6ERH - chains A and B of the 5 polymer chains in the assembly; structure by X-ray diffraction, 2.80 A resolution.

# Chain A
Protein: X-ray repair cross-complementing protein 6
From: Homo sapiens
Notes: EC 3.6.4.-, 4.2.99.-
UniProt: P12956 (XRCC6_HUMAN); numbering as in UniProt (aligned over 1-544)
Chain sequence (544 residues; numbered 1 to 544; the number before each row is that of its first residue):
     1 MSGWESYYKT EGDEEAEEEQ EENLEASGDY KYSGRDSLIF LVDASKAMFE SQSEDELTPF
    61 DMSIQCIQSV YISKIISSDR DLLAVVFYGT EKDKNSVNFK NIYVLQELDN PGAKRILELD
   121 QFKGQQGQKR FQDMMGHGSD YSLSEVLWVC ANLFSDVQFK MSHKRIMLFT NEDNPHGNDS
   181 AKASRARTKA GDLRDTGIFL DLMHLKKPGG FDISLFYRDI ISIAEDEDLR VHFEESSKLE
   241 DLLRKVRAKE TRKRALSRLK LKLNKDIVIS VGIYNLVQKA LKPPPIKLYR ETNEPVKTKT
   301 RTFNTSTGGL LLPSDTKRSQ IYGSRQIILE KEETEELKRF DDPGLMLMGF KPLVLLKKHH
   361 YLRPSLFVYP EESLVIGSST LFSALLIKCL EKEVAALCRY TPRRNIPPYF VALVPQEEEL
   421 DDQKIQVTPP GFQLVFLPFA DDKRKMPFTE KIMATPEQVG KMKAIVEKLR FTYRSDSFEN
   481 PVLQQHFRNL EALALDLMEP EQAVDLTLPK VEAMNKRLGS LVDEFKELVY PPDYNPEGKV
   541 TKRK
Disordered / not traced: 1-33, 52-54, 157-161, 227-229, 535-544
UniProt features mapped onto this chain:
  - active site: Lys31 (Schiff-base intermediate with DNA)
  - modified residue: Ser2 (N-acetylserine), Ser6 (Phosphoserine), Ser27 (Phosphoserine), Lys31 (N6-acetyllysine), Ser51 (Phosphoserine), Ser306 (Phosphoserine), Lys317 (N6-acetyllysine), Lys331 (N6-acetyllysine), Lys338 (N6-acetyllysine), Thr455 (Phosphothreonine), Lys461 (N6-acetyllysine), Ser477 (Phosphoserine), Ser520 (Phosphoserine), Lys539 (N6-acetyllysine), Lys542 (N6-acetyllysine), Lys544 (N6-acetyllysine)
  - cross-link (Glycyl lysine isopeptide (Lys-Gly)): Lys287 (interchain with G-Cter in SUMO2), Lys317 (interchain with G-Cter in SUMO2)
  - mutagenesis: Lys31 (K31A: Diminishes the ability to form a Schiff base. Abolishes adduct formation; when associated with A-160 and A-164), Lys160 (K160A: Abolishes adduct formation; when associated with A-31 and A-160), Lys164 (K164A: Abolishes adduct formation; when associated with A-31 and A-164), Lys539 (K539Q: Complete loss of suppression of BAX-induced apoptosis; K539R: No effect on suppression of BAX-induced apoptosis), Lys542 (K542Q: Complete loss of suppression of BAX-induced apoptosis; K542R: No effect on suppression of BAX-induced apoptosis), Lys544 (K544R: No effect on suppression of BAX-induced apoptosis)

# Chain B
Protein: X-ray repair cross-complementing protein 5
From: Homo sapiens
Notes: EC 3.6.4.-
UniProt: P13010 (XRCC5_HUMAN); numbering as in UniProt (aligned over 2-555)
Chain sequence (572 residues; numbered -16 to 555; the number before each row is that of its first residue; numbers below 1 keep their minus sign (Met-16 is residue -16)):
   -16 MHHHHHHHHH HENLYFQGVR SGNKAAVVLC MDVGFTMSNS IPGIESPFEQ AKKVITMFVQ
    44 RQVFAENKDE IALVLFGTDG TDNPLSGGDQ YQNITVHRHL MLPDFDLLED IESKIQPGSQ
   104 QADFLDALIV SMDVIQHETI GKKFEKRHIE IFTDLSSRFS KSQLDIIIHS LKKCDISLQF
   164 FLPFSLGKED GSGDRGDGPF RLGGHGPSFP LKGITEQQKE GLEIVKMVMI SLEGEDGLDE
   224 IYSFSESLRK LCVFKKIERH SIHWPCRLTI GSNLSIRIAA YKSILQERVK KTWTVVDAKT
   284 LKKEDIQKET VYCLNDDDET EVLKEDIIQG FRYGSDIVPF SKVDEEQMKY KSEGKCFSVL
   344 GFCKSSQVQR RFFMGNQVLK VFAARDDEAA AVALSSLIHA LDDLDMVAIV RYAYDKRANP
   404 QVGVAFPHIK HNYECLVYVQ LPFMEDLRQY MFSSLKNSKK YAPTEAQLNA VDALIDSMSL
   464 AKKDEKTDTL EDLFPTTKIP NPRFQRLFQC LLHRALHPRE PLPPIQQHIW NMLNPPAEVT
   524 TKSQIPLSKI KTLFPLIEAK KKDQVTAQEI FQ
Disordered / not traced: 171-195, 543-555
Differences from the reference sequence: initiating methionine (-16); expression tag (-15 to 1)
UniProt features mapped onto this chain:
  - region: Leu138 to Leu165 (Leucine-zipper)
  - modified residue: Lys144 (N6-acetyllysine), Ser255 (Phosphoserine), Ser258 (Phosphoserine), Lys265 (N6-acetyllysine), Ser318 (Phosphoserine), Lys332 (N6-acetyllysine), Thr535 (Phosphothreonine)
  - cross-link (Glycyl lysine isopeptide (Lys-Gly)): Lys195 (interchain with G-Cter in SUMO2), Lys532 (interchain with G-Cter in SUMO2), Lys534 (interchain with G-Cter in SUMO2)
What the authors report for this chain:
  - mutagenesis - E133M, Q162E: decreased binding to X-KBM
  - mutagenesis - E133M, Q162E: unchanged binding to A-KBM
  - mutagenesis - I112R/E133M, I112R, E133M: decreased growth in response to Survival
  - mutagenesis - I112R: decreased localization
  - mutagenesis - I112R: unchanged co-localization with Non-homologous end-joining factor 1
  - mutagenesis - I112R/E133M, E133M, Q162E: decreased co-localization with Non-homologous end-joining factor 1
  - mutagenesis - E133M, Q162E: unchanged localization
  - mutagenesis - I112R/E133M: decreased localization to XLF
  - mutagenesis - I112R/E133M: decreased localization to XRCC4
  - mutagenesis - I112R: decreased binding to A-KBM
  - mutagenesis - I112R: unchanged binding to X-KBM

# Interface between chain A and chain B
Pairs across the interface (388; chain A residue first):
  Ile75(A) - Tyr316(B)  hydrophobic
  Asn110(A) - Ser318(B)
  Pro111(A) - Gly317(B)
  Pro111(A) - Ser318(B)  hydrogen bond (backbone-backbone)
  Gly112(A) - Tyr316(B)
  Gly112(A) - Asp319(B)
  Ala113(A) - Tyr316(B)
  Ala113(A) - Asp319(B)  hydrogen bond (backbone-side chain)
  Ile116(A) - Tyr316(B)
  Phe233(A) - Met434(B)  hydrophobic
  Ala248(A) - Met434(B)
  Arg252(A) - Tyr433(B)
  Lys253(A) - Tyr433(B)
  Lys253(A) - Met434(B)
  Lys253(A) - Phe435(B)
  Arg254(A) - Tyr433(B)
  Leu263(A) - Leu457(B)  hydrophobic
  Asn264(A) - Leu530(B)
  Asp266(A) - Lys534(B)
  Ile267(A) - Leu530(B)
  Ile267(A) - Lys534(B)
  Ile267(A) - Leu539(B)  hydrophobic
  Val268(A) - Leu539(B)
  Ile269(A) - Leu539(B)  hydrophobic
  Tyr274(A) - Phe435(B)  hydrophobic
  Leu276(A) - Arg354(B)
  Leu276(A) - Arg431(B)  hydrogen bond (backbone-backbone)
  Leu276(A) - Tyr433(B)  hydrophobic
  Leu276(A) - Phe435(B)  hydrophobic
  Val277(A) - Met357(B)  hydrophobic
  Val277(A) - Asp429(B)
  Gln278(A) - Asp429(B)  hydrogen bond (backbone-backbone)
  Gln278(A) - Arg431(B)
  Ala280(A) - Glu428(B)
  Ala280(A) - Asp429(B)
  Lys282(A) - Glu328(B)  salt bridge
  Pro283(A) - Phe314(B)
  Pro285(A) - Gln312(B)
  Pro285(A) - Gly313(B)
  Pro285(A) - Phe314(B)  hydrophobic
  Ile286(A) - Ile311(B)
  Ile286(A) - Gln312(B)
  Ile286(A) - Gly313(B)  hydrogen bond (backbone-backbone)
  Ile286(A) - Arg315(B)
  Lys287(A) - Tyr295(B)  hydrogen bond
  Lys287(A) - Ile310(B)
  Lys287(A) - Ile311(B)
  Leu288(A) - Asp309(B)
  Leu288(A) - Ile310(B)
  Leu288(A) - Ile311(B)  hydrogen bond (backbone-backbone)
  Leu288(A) - Gly313(B)
  Leu288(A) - Ile320(B)  hydrophobic
  Tyr289(A) - Val305(B)  hydrophobic
  Tyr289(A) - Asp309(B)
  Arg290(A) - Glu308(B)
  Arg290(A) - Asp309(B)  hydrogen bond (backbone-backbone)
  Arg290(A) - Ile311(B)
  Glu291(A) - Asp309(B)
  Asn293(A) - Ile311(B)
  Asn293(A) - Ile320(B)
  Glu294(A) - Leu297(B)
  Glu294(A) - Asn298(B)
  Glu294(A) - Asp299(B)
  Pro295(A) - Ile320(B)  hydrophobic
  Val296(A) - Tyr295(B)  hydrophobic
  Val296(A) - Cys296(B)
  Lys297(A) - Val294(B)
  Lys297(A) - Tyr295(B)
  Lys297(A) - Cys296(B)  hydrogen bond (backbone-backbone)
  Thr298(A) - Thr293(B)
  Thr298(A) - Val294(B)
  Thr298(A) - Tyr295(B)
  Lys299(A) - Glu292(B)
  Lys299(A) - Thr293(B)
  Lys299(A) - Val294(B)  hydrogen bond (backbone-backbone)
  Lys299(A) - Glu302(B)  salt bridge
  Thr300(A) - Glu292(B)
  Thr300(A) - Thr293(B)
  Arg301(A) - Lys291(B)
  Arg301(A) - Glu292(B)  hydrogen bond (backbone-backbone)
  Thr302(A) - Ile289(B)
  Thr302(A) - Gln290(B)
  Thr302(A) - Lys291(B)
  Phe303(A) - Asp288(B)
  Phe303(A) - Gln290(B)  hydrogen bond (backbone-backbone)
  Phe303(A) - Glu292(B)
  Asn304(A) - Asp288(B)
  Thr305(A) - Glu287(B)  hydrogen bond (side chain-backbone)
  Thr305(A) - Asp288(B)  hydrogen bond (backbone-backbone)
  Thr305(A) - Ile289(B)
  Thr305(A) - Gln290(B)
  Leu311(A) - Ile289(B)  hydrophobic
  Asp315(A) - Asp280(B)
  Asp315(A) - Ala281(B)  hydrogen bond (backbone-backbone)
  Thr316(A) - Val278(B)
  Thr316(A) - Val279(B)  hydrogen bond (side chain-backbone)
  Lys317(A) - Thr277(B)
  Lys317(A) - Val278(B)
  Lys317(A) - Val279(B)  hydrogen bond (backbone-backbone)
  Lys317(A) - Ala281(B)
  Arg318(A) - Trp276(B)
  Arg318(A) - Thr277(B)
  Arg318(A) - Val278(B)
  Ser319(A) - Thr275(B)
  Ser319(A) - Trp276(B)
  Ser319(A) - Thr277(B)  hydrogen bond (backbone-backbone)
  Ser319(A) - Val279(B)
  Gln320(A) - Lys274(B)  hydrogen bond (side chain-backbone)
  Gln320(A) - Thr275(B)
  Gln320(A) - Trp276(B)
  Gln320(A) - Leu494(B)
  Ile321(A) - Lys274(B)
  Tyr322(A) - Val46(B)
  Tyr322(A) - Phe47(B)
  Tyr322(A) - Phe88(B)
  Tyr322(A) - Lys274(B)
  Tyr322(A) - Leu494(B)  hydrophobic
  Gly323(A) - Pro86(B)
  Gly323(A) - Asp87(B)
  Ser324(A) - Asp87(B)
  Arg325(A) - Phe88(B)
  Arg325(A) - Asp89(B)  salt bridge
  Arg325(A) - Glu92(B)  salt bridge
  Arg325(A) - Ala498(B)  hydrogen bond (side chain-backbone)
  Gln326(A) - Leu284(B)  hydrogen bond (side chain-backbone)
  Ile327(A) - Phe88(B)  hydrophobic
  Ile327(A) - Leu494(B)
  Ile327(A) - Arg497(B)
  Ile327(A) - Ala498(B)  hydrophobic
  Ile328(A) - Leu284(B)  hydrophobic
  Ile328(A) - Arg497(B)
  Leu329(A) - Trp276(B)  hydrophobic
  Leu329(A) - Arg497(B)
  Glu333(A) - Arg497(B)  salt bridge
  Glu333(A) - Leu505(B)
  Thr334(A) - Trp276(B)
  Glu336(A) - Leu505(B)
  Leu337(A) - Trp276(B)  hydrophobic
  Leu337(A) - Arg489(B)
  Leu337(A) - Leu490(B)  hydrophobic
  Leu337(A) - Cys493(B)  hydrophobic
  Lys338(A) - Arg486(B)
  Arg339(A) - Ile508(B)
  Phe340(A) - Pro485(B)
  Phe340(A) - Arg489(B)
  Phe340(A) - Ile508(B)  hydrophobic
  Asp341(A) - Trp513(B)
  Leu347(A) - Met461(B)  hydrophobic
  Met348(A) - Leu516(B)
  Met348(A) - Pro518(B)
  Gly349(A) - Met461(B)
  Gly349(A) - Leu463(B)
  Phe350(A) - Ile458(B)  hydrophobic
  Phe350(A) - Met461(B)  hydrogen bond (backbone-backbone)
  Phe350(A) - Ser462(B)
  Phe350(A) - Leu463(B)  hydrogen bond (backbone-backbone)
  Lys351(A) - Asp475(B)  salt bridge
  Lys351(A) - Phe477(B)  hydrogen bond (side chain-backbone)
  Pro352(A) - Ala464(B)
  Pro352(A) - Leu473(B)  hydrophobic
  Leu355(A) - Ala464(B)  hydrophobic
  Lys357(A) - Arg353(B)  hydrogen bond (backbone-side chain)
  Lys358(A) - Phe356(B)
  His359(A) - Ile267(B)
  His359(A) - Val361(B)
  His359(A) - His411(B)
  His359(A) - Val420(B)
  His360(A) - Ile267(B)
  Tyr361(A) - Ile267(B)
  Tyr361(A) - Arg353(B)
  Tyr361(A) - Phe356(B)  hydrophobic
  Tyr361(A) - Met357(B)  hydrogen bond (side chain-backbone)
  Tyr361(A) - Gly358(B)  hydrogen bond (side chain-backbone)
  Tyr361(A) - Val361(B)
  Tyr361(A) - Val422(B)  hydrophobic
  Leu362(A) - Ile267(B)  hydrophobic
  Leu362(A) - Leu268(B)
  Leu362(A) - Gln269(B)
  Leu362(A) - Asn359(B)
  Arg363(A) - Gln269(B)  hydrogen bond
  Arg363(A) - Gly358(B)
  Pro364(A) - Phe356(B)
  Pro364(A) - Gly358(B)
  Phe367(A) - Phe435(B)  hydrophobic
  Tyr369(A) - Phe435(B)  hydrophobic
  Tyr369(A) - Ser436(B)  hydrogen bond (side chain-backbone)
  Tyr369(A) - Leu438(B)
  Pro370(A) - Leu438(B)  hydrophobic
  Glu372(A) - Tyr444(B)
  Ser373(A) - Ala542(B)
  Leu374(A) - Glu541(B)
  Leu374(A) - Ala542(B)  hydrogen bond (backbone-backbone)
  Val375(A) - Ile540(B)
  Ile376(A) - Pro538(B)
  Ile376(A) - Leu539(B)
  Ile376(A) - Ile540(B)  hydrogen bond (backbone-backbone)
  Ile376(A) - Ala542(B)  hydrophobic
  Gly377(A) - Pro538(B)
  Ser379(A) - Tyr444(B)
  Thr380(A) - Tyr444(B)
  Thr380(A) - Gln450(B)
  Leu381(A) - Phe537(B)  hydrophobic
  Phe382(A) - Leu438(B)  hydrophobic
  Ser383(A) - Leu438(B)
  Ser383(A) - Tyr444(B)
  Ala384(A) - Leu451(B)  hydrophobic
  Ala384(A) - Val454(B)  hydrophobic
  Ala384(A) - Phe537(B)  hydrophobic
  Leu385(A) - Val454(B)  hydrophobic
  Ile387(A) - Leu451(B)  hydrophobic
  Lys388(A) - Leu451(B)
  Lys388(A) - Val454(B)
  Lys388(A) - Asp455(B)  salt bridge
  Lys388(A) - Ile458(B)
  Lys392(A) - Asp455(B)  salt bridge
  Lys392(A) - Ile458(B)
  Lys392(A) - Asp459(B)  salt bridge
  Leu397(A) - Leu463(B)  hydrophobic
  Leu397(A) - Phe477(B)  hydrophobic
  Leu397(A) - Thr479(B)
  Arg399(A) - Trp513(B)
  Arg399(A) - Leu516(B)  hydrogen bond (side chain-backbone)
  Arg399(A) - Asn517(B)  hydrogen bond
  Pro407(A) - Arg486(B)
  Phe410(A) - Phe477(B)  hydrophobic
  Phe410(A) - Thr479(B)
  Phe410(A) - Leu516(B)
  Gln416(A) - Arg354(B)
  Glu418(A) - Ser437(B)  hydrogen bond
  Gln426(A) - Met434(B)
  Gln426(A) - Phe435(B)  hydrogen bond (side chain-backbone)
  Val427(A) - Arg354(B)  hydrogen bond (backbone-side chain)
  Thr428(A) - Arg354(B)
  Pro429(A) - Phe435(B)  hydrophobic
  Pro430(A) - Ser436(B)
  Gln433(A) - Arg353(B)
  Gln433(A) - Arg354(B)
  Val435(A) - Arg353(B)
  Leu437(A) - Thr479(B)
  Pro438(A) - Thr480(B)
  Phe439(A) - Thr480(B)
  Phe439(A) - Ile482(B)
  Phe439(A) - Asn484(B)
  Phe439(A) - Pro485(B)
  Ala440(A) - Lys239(B)
  Ala440(A) - Thr480(B)  hydrogen bond (backbone-backbone)
  Ala440(A) - Lys481(B)
  Ala440(A) - Ile482(B)  hydrogen bond (backbone-backbone)
  Asp441(A) - Lys239(B)
  Asp441(A) - Ile240(B)  hydrogen bond (side chain-backbone)
  Asp441(A) - Glu270(B)
  Asp441(A) - Pro483(B)
  Asp441(A) - Asn484(B)  hydrogen bond (side chain-backbone)
  Asp441(A) - Phe487(B)
  Asp442(A) - Ser266(B)
  Asp442(A) - Ile267(B)
  Asp442(A) - Leu268(B)  hydrogen bond (backbone-backbone)
  Asp442(A) - Gln269(B)
  Asp442(A) - Glu270(B)  hydrogen bond (side chain-backbone)
  Lys443(A) - Ser266(B)
  Lys443(A) - Thr480(B)  hydrogen bond
  Arg444(A) - Arg242(B)
  Arg444(A) - Ser244(B)  hydrogen bond
  Arg444(A) - Lys265(B)
  Arg444(A) - Ser266(B)  hydrogen bond (backbone-backbone)
  Arg444(A) - Leu268(B)
  Arg444(A) - Glu270(B)  salt bridge
  Lys445(A) - His-15(B)
  Lys445(A) - His-6(B)
  Lys445(A) - Glu241(B)  salt bridge
  Met446(A) - Met-16(B)
  Met446(A) - His-15(B)  hydrogen bond (backbone-backbone)
  Met446(A) - Tyr264(B)  hydrophobic
  Met446(A) - Lys363(B)
  Met446(A) - Phe365(B)  hydrophobic
  Pro447(A) - His-9(B)
  Pro447(A) - His-6(B)
  Pro447(A) - Tyr264(B)  hydrophobic
  Phe448(A) - Met-16(B)  hydrophobic
  Phe448(A) - His-15(B)
  Phe448(A) - His-14(B)
  Phe448(A) - His-13(B)
  Thr449(A) - Met-16(B)
  Thr449(A) - Asn415(B)
  Lys451(A) - Lys413(B)  hydrogen bond (side chain-backbone)
  Lys451(A) - Asn415(B)
  Lys451(A) - Tyr416(B)
  Lys451(A) - Glu417(B)  salt bridge
  Ile452(A) - Glu371(B)
  Ile452(A) - Ala374(B)  hydrophobic
  Ile452(A) - Val375(B)  hydrophobic
  Ile452(A) - Ser378(B)
  Ile452(A) - Glu417(B)
  Met453(A) - Ser378(B)
  Met453(A) - His382(B)
  Met453(A) - Glu417(B)
  Ala454(A) - Val375(B)
  Ala454(A) - Ser378(B)  hydrogen bond (backbone-side chain)
  Ala454(A) - Ser379(B)
  Gln458(A) - Val375(B)
  Gln458(A) - Ser379(B)
  Val459(A) - His382(B)
  Met462(A) - Ser379(B)
  Met462(A) - Leu380(B)  hydrophobic
  Met462(A) - Ala383(B)  hydrophobic
  Lys463(A) - Ala383(B)
  Lys463(A) - Asp386(B)  salt bridge
  Val466(A) - Phe345(B)
  Val466(A) - Leu387(B)  hydrophobic
  Val466(A) - Met389(B)  hydrophobic
  Glu467(A) - Leu387(B)
  Leu469(A) - Ile253(B)  hydrophobic
  Leu469(A) - Gly344(B)
  Leu469(A) - Phe345(B)  hydrogen bond (backbone-backbone)
  Arg470(A) - Phe345(B)
  Arg470(A) - Lys347(B)
  Arg470(A) - Met389(B)
  Phe471(A) - Gly344(B)
  Phe471(A) - Phe345(B)  hydrogen bond (backbone-backbone)
  Phe471(A) - Cys346(B)
  Phe471(A) - Gln350(B)
  Phe471(A) - Ile392(B)  hydrophobic
  Thr472(A) - Gln350(B)
  Tyr473(A) - Cys346(B)  hydrophobic
  Tyr473(A) - Gln350(B)  hydrogen bond (backbone-side chain)
  Tyr473(A) - Val351(B)  hydrophobic
  Tyr473(A) - Leu424(B)
  Ser475(A) - Phe355(B)
  Ser475(A) - Pro425(B)
  Ser475(A) - Leu430(B)
  Asp476(A) - Met427(B)
  Phe478(A) - Leu343(B)  hydrophobic
  Phe478(A) - Val405(B)  hydrophobic
  Phe478(A) - Phe426(B)
  Phe478(A) - Met427(B)  hydrogen bond (backbone-backbone)
  Phe478(A) - Glu428(B)
  Glu479(A) - Phe426(B)
  Glu479(A) - Met427(B)
  Glu479(A) - Glu428(B)
  Asn480(A) - Phe426(B)
  Asn480(A) - Glu428(B)  hydrogen bond (backbone-side chain)
  Pro481(A) - Tyr333(B)  hydrophobic
  Val482(A) - Tyr333(B)  hydrophobic
  Val482(A) - Asn402(B)
  Val482(A) - Pro403(B)
  Gln484(A) - Glu428(B)  hydrogen bond
  Gln485(A) - Met331(B)
  Gln485(A) - Tyr333(B)
  His486(A) - Phe314(B)
  Phe487(A) - Tyr316(B)  hydrophobic
  Asn489(A) - Met331(B)  hydrogen bond (side chain-backbone)
  Leu490(A) - Phe314(B)  hydrophobic
  Leu490(A) - Arg315(B)
  Leu490(A) - Tyr316(B)  hydrophobic
  Leu490(A) - Phe323(B)  hydrophobic
  Glu491(A) - Tyr316(B)  hydrogen bond
  Leu493(A) - Val321(B)  hydrophobic
  Leu493(A) - Phe323(B)  hydrophobic
  Ala494(A) - Val321(B)  hydrophobic
  Asp505(A) - Tyr333(B)  hydrogen bond
  Asp505(A) - Arg394(B)  salt bridge
  Thr507(A) - Leu343(B)
  Thr507(A) - Arg394(B)  hydrogen bond
  Thr507(A) - Val405(B)
  Leu508(A) - Glu336(B)
  Leu508(A) - Leu343(B)
  Leu508(A) - Arg394(B)
  Pro509(A) - Ser341(B)
  Pro509(A) - Val342(B)
  Pro509(A) - Leu343(B)  hydrophobic
  Val511(A) - Ser255(B)
  Met514(A) - Gly254(B)
  Met514(A) - Val342(B)
  Asn515(A) - Gly254(B)
  Asn515(A) - Ser255(B)  hydrogen bond
  Asn515(A) - Asn256(B)
  Val522(A) - Asn256(B)
  Val522(A) - Leu257(B)  hydrophobic
  Phe525(A) - Ala376(B)
  Phe525(A) - Ser379(B)
  Lys526(A) - Asn256(B)  hydrogen bond (side chain-backbone)
  Val529(A) - Ala372(B)
  Val529(A) - Ala376(B)  hydrophobic
  Tyr530(A) - Ser258(B)  hydrogen bond (side chain-backbone)
  Tyr530(A) - Ile259(B)
  Tyr530(A) - Ala376(B)
  Tyr534(A) - Arg260(B)
  Tyr534(A) - Asp370(B)  hydrogen bond
Interface residues without a listed pair, chain A (185 interface residues in all): Asp226, Thr251, Lys279, Pro284, Val354, Cys389, Val394, Pro408, Tyr409, Ile465, Leu483, Leu518, Pro531
Interface residues without a listed pair, chain B (198 interface residues in all): His243, Val272, Pro322, Lys332, Gln352, Gln360, Leu384, Phe409, Ile412, His414, Gln432, Asn440, Pro446, Asn452, Pro478, Phe491, Ile512, Val522, Ile533

# In short
The interface between chain A and chain B involves 185 residues on one side and 198 on the other, with 62
hydrogen bonds and 14 salt bridges. Among the polar pairs are Lys282(A)-Glu328(B), Lys299(A)-Glu302(B) and
Arg325(A)-Asp89(B). The paper reports that I112R/E133M, I112R and E133M of chain B reduce growth in response
to Survival; I112R/E133M, E133M and Q162E of chain B reduce co-localization with Non-homologous end-joining
factor 1.
Chain A is X-ray repair cross-complementing protein 6 and chain B is X-ray repair cross-complementing protein
5, both from Homo sapiens; the structure, Complex of XLF and heterodimer Ku bound to DNA, was determined by
X-ray diffraction, deposited together with 6ERF and 6ERG.
